Entry 7DBD (X-ray diffraction, 3.09 A resolution); this record covers chains B and E of the 6 polymer chains in the assembly.

# Chain B
Name: Tubulin beta chain
From: Sus scrofa
UniProtKB: A0A287AGU7 (A0A287AGU7_PIG); numbering as in UniProt (aligned over 1-445)
Chain sequence (445 residues; each row starts with the number of its first residue):
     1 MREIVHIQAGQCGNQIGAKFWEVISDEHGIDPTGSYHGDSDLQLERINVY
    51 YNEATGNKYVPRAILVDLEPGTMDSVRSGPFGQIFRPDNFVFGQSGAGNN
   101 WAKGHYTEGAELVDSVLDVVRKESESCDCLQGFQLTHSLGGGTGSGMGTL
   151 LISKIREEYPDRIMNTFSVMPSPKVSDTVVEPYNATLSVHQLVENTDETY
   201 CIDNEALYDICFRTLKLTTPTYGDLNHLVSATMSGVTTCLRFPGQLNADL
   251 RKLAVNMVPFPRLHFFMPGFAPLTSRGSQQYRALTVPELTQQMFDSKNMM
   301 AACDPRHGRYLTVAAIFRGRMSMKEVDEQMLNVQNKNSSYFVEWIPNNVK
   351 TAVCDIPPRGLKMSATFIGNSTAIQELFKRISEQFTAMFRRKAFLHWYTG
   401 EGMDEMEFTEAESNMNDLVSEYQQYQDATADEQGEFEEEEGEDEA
Disordered / not traced: 430-445
Ion coordination: Mg2+: Gln11 (together with GDP)
Residues lining bound ligands:
  - GDP (guanosine-5'-diphosphate): Gly10, Gln11, Cys12, Gln15, Ile16, Asp67, Asn99, Ser138, Gly140, Gly141, Gly142, Thr143, Gly144, Ser145, Val169, Pro171, Val175, Asp177, Glu181, Asn204, Leu207, Tyr222, Leu225, Asn226
  - H0U (N-[5-(5-cyanothiophen-2-yl)-2-methyl-phenyl]-4-methyl-benzenesulfonamide): Tyr200, Val236, Thr237, Cys239, Leu240, Leu246, Ala248, Asp249, Leu250, Lys252, Leu253, Asn256, Met257, Thr312, Val313, Ala314, Ala315, Ile316, Asn348, Lys350, Thr351, Ala352, Ile368

# Chain E
Name: Stathmin-4
From: Mus musculus
UniProtKB: P63042 (STMN4_MOUSE); residues 3-143 here correspond to UniProt positions 49-189 (UniProt number = residue number + 46)
Chain sequence (143 residues; row label = number of the first residue in the row):
     1 MADMEVIELNKCTSGQSFEVILKPPSFDGVPEFNASLPRRRDPSLEEIQK
    51 KLEAAEERRKYQEAELLKHLAEKREHEREVIQKAIEENNNFIKMAKEKLA
   101 QKMESNKENREAHLAAMLERLQEKDKHAEEVRKNKELKEEASR
Disordered / not traced: 1-3, 27-41, 142-143
Sequence notes: initiating methionine (1); expression tag (2)

# Interface between chain B and chain E
Contacting residue pairs (23; chain B residue first):
  His105(B) - Lys73(E)  hydrogen bond
  Tyr106(B) - His76(E)  hydrogen bond
  Tyr106(B) - Glu77(E)
  Tyr106(B) - Val80(E)  hydrophobic
  Tyr106(B) - Ile81(E)
  Leu150(B) - Glu77(E)
  Ser153(B) - Leu70(E)
  Ser153(B) - Lys73(E)
  Ser153(B) - Arg74(E)  hydrogen bond
  Lys154(B) - Arg74(E)
  Lys154(B) - Glu77(E)  salt bridge
  Arg156(B) - Leu66(E)
  Glu157(B) - Leu70(E)
  Glu157(B) - Arg74(E)  salt bridge
  Pro160(B) - Glu63(E)
  Gln191(B) - Lys73(E)
  Thr399(B) - Glu87(E)
  Gly400(B) - Asn88(E)
  Glu401(B) - Val80(E)
  Glu401(B) - Ala84(E)
  Gly402(B) - Val80(E)
  Gly402(B) - Lys83(E)
  Glu407(B) - His76(E)  salt bridge
Also at the interface, not in a pair above, chain B (18 interface residues in all): Thr107, Glu194, Met403, Asp404
Also at the interface, not in a pair above, chain E (15 interface residues in all): Leu67, His69

# Summary
Chain B and chain E form an interface of 18 and 15 residues respectively, with 3 hydrogen bonds and 3 salt
bridges. Among the polar pairs are Lys154(B)-Glu77(E), Glu157(B)-Arg74(E) and Glu407(B)-His76(E). Ligands of
chain B: compound H0U and GDP.
Chain B is Tubulin beta chain (Sus scrofa) and chain E is Stathmin-4 (Mus musculus); the structure, 444 in
complex with tubulin, was determined by X-ray diffraction.
